5UIN - chains A and B; structure by X-ray diffraction, 2.20 A resolution.

[Chain A (and B)]
Protein: Formyltransferase
Source organism: Salmonella choleraesuis
Notes: chain B of this document is another copy of the same molecule, construct and numbering; everything in this record applies to it too
Reference sequence: U3GK13 (U3GK13_SALCE); residues 1-398 here = UniProt positions 1-398
Amino-acid sequence (405 residues; row label = number of the first residue in the row; numbers below 1 keep their minus sign (Gly-6 is residue -6)):
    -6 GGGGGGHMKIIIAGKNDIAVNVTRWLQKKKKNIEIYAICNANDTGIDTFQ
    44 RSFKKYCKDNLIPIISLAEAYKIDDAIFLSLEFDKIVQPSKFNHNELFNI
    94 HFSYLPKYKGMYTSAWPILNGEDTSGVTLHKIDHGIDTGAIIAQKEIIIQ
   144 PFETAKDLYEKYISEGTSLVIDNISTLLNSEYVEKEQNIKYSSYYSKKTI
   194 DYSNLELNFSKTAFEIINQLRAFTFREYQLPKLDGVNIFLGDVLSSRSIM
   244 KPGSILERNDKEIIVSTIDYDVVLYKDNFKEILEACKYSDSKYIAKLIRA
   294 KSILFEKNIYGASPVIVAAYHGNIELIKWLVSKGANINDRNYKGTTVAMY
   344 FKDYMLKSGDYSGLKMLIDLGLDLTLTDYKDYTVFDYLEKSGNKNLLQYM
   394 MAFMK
Unresolved in the structure: -6 to -1 (chain B: -6 to 0)
Construct notes: expression tag (-6 to 0); engineered mutation Ala305 (Trp in U3GK13), Ala395 (Glu in U3GK13)
Bound ions: Na+ site 1: Ser83, Phe85; Na+ site 2: Tyr105, Lys190, Ile193; Na+ site 3: Ser241, Ser259, Thr260
Small-molecule neighbours:
  - 6R-folinic acid (FON; N-{[4-({[(6R)-2-amino-5-formyl-4-oxo-1,4,5,6,7,8-hexahydropteridin-6-yl]methyl}amino)phenyl]carbonyl}-L-glutamic acid), molecule 1: Ser73, Phe76, Lys78, Ile79, Val80, Pro82, Asn92, His123, Ile125, Asp126, His127, Gly128, Ile129, Asp130
  - 6R-folinic acid (FON), molecule 2: Ser203, Pro245, Ile261
  - thymidine-5'-diphosphate (TYD): Lys8, Glu75, Met104, Tyr105, Thr106, Ser107, Ala108, Tyr152, Tyr195, Phe218, Tyr221, Gln222
Reported in the primary citation:
  - mutagenesis - W305A/E395A: decreased catalytic activity on dTDP-Qui3N
  - mutagenesis - E395A: increased stability
  - mutagenesis - E395A: unchanged catalytic activity on dTDP-Fuc3N

[Interface between chain A and chain B]
Pairs across the interface (52; chain A residue first):
  Gly114(A) - Tyr184(B)
  Asp116(A) - Lys183(B)  salt bridge
  Asp116(A) - Tyr184(B)  hydrogen bond
  Asp126(A) - Arg240(B)  salt bridge
  His127(A) - Arg240(B)
  His127(A) - Ser241(B)  hydrogen bond (side chain-backbone)
  His127(A) - Ile242(B)
  Thr131(A) - Arg240(B)
  Thr131(A) - Ile261(B)
  Thr131(A) - Asp262(B)
  Gln180(A) - Tyr263(B)  hydrogen bond (backbone-side chain)
  Ile182(A) - Phe207(B)
  Ile182(A) - Val236(B)  hydrophobic
  Ile182(A) - Tyr263(B)  hydrophobic
  Lys183(A) - Asp116(B)  salt bridge
  Lys183(A) - Phe207(B)
  Tyr184(A) - Gly114(B)
  Tyr184(A) - Asp116(B)  hydrogen bond
  Tyr184(A) - Phe207(B)  hydrophobic
  Ser185(A) - Thr205(B)  hydrogen bond (backbone-side chain)
  Ser185(A) - Phe207(B)
  Ser185(A) - Glu208(B)
  Ser185(A) - Asp262(B)  hydrogen bond
  Ser186(A) - Thr205(B)
  Ser186(A) - Glu208(B)
  Tyr187(A) - Ser203(B)
  Tyr187(A) - Lys204(B)  hydrogen bond (backbone-side chain)
  Tyr187(A) - Thr205(B)
  Tyr187(A) - Glu208(B)  hydrogen bond (backbone-side chain)
  Tyr187(A) - Ile261(B)  hydrophobic
  Ser203(A) - Tyr187(B)
  Lys204(A) - Tyr187(B)  hydrogen bond (side chain-backbone)
  Thr205(A) - Ser185(B)  hydrogen bond (side chain-backbone)
  Thr205(A) - Ser186(B)
  Thr205(A) - Tyr187(B)
  Phe207(A) - Ile182(B)
  Phe207(A) - Lys183(B)
  Phe207(A) - Tyr184(B)
  Phe207(A) - Ser185(B)
  Glu208(A) - Ser185(B)
  Glu208(A) - Ser186(B)
  Glu208(A) - Tyr187(B)  hydrogen bond (side chain-backbone)
  Arg240(A) - Asp126(B)  salt bridge
  Arg240(A) - His127(B)  hydrogen bond (side chain-backbone)
  Arg240(A) - Thr131(B)
  Ile242(A) - His127(B)
  Ile261(A) - Gly128(B)
  Ile261(A) - Ile129(B)  hydrogen bond (backbone-backbone)
  Ile261(A) - Tyr187(B)
  Asp262(A) - Lys102(B)  salt bridge
  Asp262(A) - Thr131(B)
  Tyr263(A) - Ile182(B)  hydrophobic
Interface residues without a listed pair, chain A (28 interface residues in all): Lys102, Gly128, Ile129, Tyr188, Thr192, Val236
Interface residues without a listed pair, chain B (28 interface residues in all): Tyr188, Thr192

[In short]
The chain A/chain B interface involves 28 residues from each chain, with 13 hydrogen bonds and 5 salt bridges.
Polar contacts include Asp116(A)-Lys183(B), Asp126(A)-Arg240(B) and Asp262(A)-Lys102(B). Chain A binds
thymidine-5'-diphosphate and 6R-folinic acid. The paper reports that W305A/E395A of chain A reduce catalytic
activity on dTDP-Qui3N; E395A of chain A increases stability.
Chain A and chain B are both Formyltransferase (Salmonella choleraesuis); the structure, X-ray structure of
the W305A variant of the FdtF N-formyltransferase from salmonella enteric O60, was determined by X-ray
diffraction, deposited together with 5UIJ, 5UIK, 5UIL and 5UIM.
